Entry 6AGH (X-ray diffraction, 2.74 A resolution); this record covers chain A.

# Chain A
Protein: Calcium uptake protein 2, mitochondrial
Source organism: Homo sapiens
Reference sequence: Q8IYU8 (MICU2_HUMAN); residues 62-398 here = UniProt positions 62-398
Chain sequence (339 residues; row label = number of the first residue in the row):
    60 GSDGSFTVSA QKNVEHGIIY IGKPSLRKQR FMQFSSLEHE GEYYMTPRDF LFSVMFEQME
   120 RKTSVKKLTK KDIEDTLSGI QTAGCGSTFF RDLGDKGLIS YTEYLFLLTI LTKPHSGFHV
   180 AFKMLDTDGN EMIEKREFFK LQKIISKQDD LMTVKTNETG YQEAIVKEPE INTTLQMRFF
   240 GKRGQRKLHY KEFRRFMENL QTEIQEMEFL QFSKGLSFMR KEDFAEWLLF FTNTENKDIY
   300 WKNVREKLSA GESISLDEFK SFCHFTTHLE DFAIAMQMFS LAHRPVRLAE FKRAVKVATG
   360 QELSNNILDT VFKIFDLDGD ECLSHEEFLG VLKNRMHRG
Disordered / not traced: 60-83, 208-228, 339-343, 376-379, 395-398
Sequence notes: expression tag (60-61)
UniProt features mapped onto this chain:
  - binding site (Ca(2+)): Asp185, Asp187, Asn189, Met191, Glu193, Glu196, Asp375, Asp377, Asp379, Cys381, Glu386
  - modified residue: Ser205 (Phosphoserine)
  - mutagenesis: Arg107 (R107E: Does not affect its ability to regulate the activity of MCU; when associated with 120-E-E-121 and R-154), Arg120 to Lys121 (Does not affect its ability to regulate the activity of MCU; when associated with E-107 and R-154), Asp154 (D154R: Does not affect its ability to regulate the activity of MCU; when associated with E-107 and 120-E-E-121), Lys172 (K172A: Does not affect interaction with MICU1), Asp185 (D185A: Abolishes mitochondrial Ca(2+) uptake; when associated with A-375 and A-386. In EF1(mut); decreased calcium-binding and abolished ability to interact with MICU1 when associated with K-196), Glu196 (E196K: In EF1(mut); decreased calcium-binding and abolished ability to interact with MICU1 when associated with A-185), Lys206 (K206A: Does not affect interaction with MICU2), Glu329 (E329A: Does not affect interaction with MICU1), Gln336 (Q336A: Decreased interaction with MICU1), Arg352 (R352A: Abolished interaction with MICU1; R352E: Abilished interaction with MICU1 and ability to regulate the activity of MCU), Asp375 (D375A: Abolishes mitochondrial Ca(2+) uptake; when associated with A-185 and A-386), Glu386 (E386A: Abolishes mitochondrial Ca(2+) uptake; when associated with A-185 and A-375)

# In short
From UniProt: 11 Ca2+-binding residues and 13 mutagenesis sites.
Chain A is Calcium uptake protein 2, mitochondrial (Homo sapiens); the structure, Crystal structure of EFHA1
in Apo-State, was determined by X-ray diffraction (same publication as 6AGI and 6AGJ).
